Entry 7RC1 (X-ray diffraction, 1.63 A resolution); this record covers chain A.

Chain A:
Name: 3C-like proteinase
Source organism: Severe acute respiratory syndrome coronavirus
Notes: EC 3.4.22.69
UniProt: P0C6U8 (R1A_SARS); residues 1-306 here correspond to UniProt positions 3241-3546 (UniProt number = residue number + 3240)
Amino-acid sequence (306 residues; row label = number of the first residue in the row):
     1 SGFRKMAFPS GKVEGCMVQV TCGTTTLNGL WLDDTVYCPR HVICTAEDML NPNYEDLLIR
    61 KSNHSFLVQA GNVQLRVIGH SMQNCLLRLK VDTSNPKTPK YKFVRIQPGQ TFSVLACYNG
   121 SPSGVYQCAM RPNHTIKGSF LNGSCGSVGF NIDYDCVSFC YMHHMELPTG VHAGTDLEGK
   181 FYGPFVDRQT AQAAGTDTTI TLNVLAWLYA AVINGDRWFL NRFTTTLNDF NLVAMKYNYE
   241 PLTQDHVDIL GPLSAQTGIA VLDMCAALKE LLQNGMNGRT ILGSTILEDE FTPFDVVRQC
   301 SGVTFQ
Glycans and other covalent adducts: compound 4IO linked to Cys145
Small-molecule neighbours: 4IO (5-chloropyridin-3-yl 1-(3-nitrobenzene-1-sulfonyl)-1H-indole-5-carboxylate): Leu27, Pro39, His41, Met49, His163, His164, Met165, Glu166, Leu167, Pro168, Asp187, Arg188, Gln189, Thr190, Gln192
What the authors report for this chain:
  - catalytic residues: His41, Cys145 (citing earlier work)
  - binding site for 4IO: His41, Cys145, Gln189, Gln192

Summary:
Compound 4IO is covalently linked to Cys145. From the paper: catalytic residues His41 and Cys145; a binding
site for 4IO at His41, Cys145 and Gln189 among others.
Chain A is 3C-like proteinase (Severe acute respiratory syndrome coronavirus); the structure, X-ray Structure
of SARS-CoV main protease covalently modified by compound GRL-0686, was determined by X-ray diffraction (same
publication as 7RBZ and 7RC0).
